Entry 7TKQ (electron microscopy, 4.50 A resolution (low resolution: residue-level contacts below are approximate; hydrogen-bond / salt-bridge calls are withheld)); this record covers chains C and D of the 27 polymer chains in the assembly.

== Chain C ==
Name: ATP synthase subunit alpha
From: Saccharomyces cerevisiae
Reference sequence: P07251 (ATPA_YEAST); residues 1-510 here correspond to UniProt positions 36-545 (UniProt number = residue number + 35)
Chain sequence (510 residues; numbered 1 to 510; the number before each row is that of its first residue):
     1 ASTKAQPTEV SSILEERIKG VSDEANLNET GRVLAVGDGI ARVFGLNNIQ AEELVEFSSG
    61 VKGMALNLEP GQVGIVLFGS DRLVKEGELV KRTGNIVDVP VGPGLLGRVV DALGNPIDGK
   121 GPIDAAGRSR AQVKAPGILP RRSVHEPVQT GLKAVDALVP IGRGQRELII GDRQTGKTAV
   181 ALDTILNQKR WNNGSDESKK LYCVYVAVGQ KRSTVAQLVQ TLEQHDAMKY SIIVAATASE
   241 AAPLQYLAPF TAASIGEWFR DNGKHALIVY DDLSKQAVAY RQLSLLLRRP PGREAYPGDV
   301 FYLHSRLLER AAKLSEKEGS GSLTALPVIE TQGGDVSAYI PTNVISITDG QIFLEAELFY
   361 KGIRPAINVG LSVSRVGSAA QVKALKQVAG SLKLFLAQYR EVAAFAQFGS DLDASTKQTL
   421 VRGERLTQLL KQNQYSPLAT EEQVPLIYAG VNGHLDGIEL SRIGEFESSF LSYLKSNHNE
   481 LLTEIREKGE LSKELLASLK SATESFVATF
Unresolved in the structure: 1-11, 408-409, 510
UniProt features mapped onto this chain:
  - binding site (ATP): Gly-171 to Thr-178
  - site: Ser-372 (Required for activity)
  - modified residue (Phosphoserine): Ser-22, Ser-143

== Chain D ==
Name: ATP synthase subunit beta
From: Saccharomyces cerevisiae
Notes: EC 7.1.2.2
Reference sequence: P00830 (ATPB_YEAST); residues 1-478 here correspond to UniProt positions 34-511 (UniProt number = residue number + 33)
Chain sequence (478 residues; numbered 1 to 478; the number before each row is that of its first residue):
     1 ASAAQSTPIT GKVTAVIGAI VDVHFEQSEL PAILNALEIK TPQGKLVLEV AQHLGENTVR
    61 TIAMDGTEGL VRGEKVLDTG GPISVPVGRE TLGRIINVIG EPIDERGPIK SKLRKPIHAD
   121 PPSFAEQSTS AEILETGIKV VDLLAPYARG GKIGLFGGAG VGKTVFIQEL INNIAKAHGG
   181 FSVFTGVGER TREGNDLYRE MKETGVINLE GESKVALVFG QMNEPPGARA RVALTGLTIA
   241 EYFRDEEGQD VLLFIDNIFR FTQAGSEVSA LLGRIPSAVG YQPTLATDMG LLQERITTTK
   301 KGSVTSVQAV YVPADDLTDP APATTFAHLD ATTVLSRGIS ELGIYPAVDP LDSKSRLLDA
   361 AVVGQEHYDV ASKVQETLQT YKSLQDIIAI LGMDELSEQD KLTVERARKI QRFLSQPFAV
   421 AEVFTGIPGK LVRLKDTVAS FKAVLEGKYD NIPEHAFYMV GGIEDVVAKA EKLAAEAN
Unresolved in the structure: 1-7, 476-478
UniProt features mapped onto this chain:
  - binding site (ATP): Gly-157 to Thr-164
  - modified residue: Thr-79 (Phosphothreonine), Thr-204 (Phosphothreonine), Ser-340 (Phosphoserine)

== How chain C and chain D interact ==
Pairs across the interface (12):
  Asn-47(C) / Arg-72(D)
  Ile-49(C) / Leu-70(D)
  Ile-49(C) / Val-71(D)
  Gln-50(C) / Gly-69(D)
  Gln-50(C) / Leu-70(D)
  Ala-51(C) / Gly-69(D)
  Ala-51(C) / Leu-70(D)
  Leu-66(C) / Val-16(D)
  Leu-68(C) / Ala-15(D)
  Leu-68(C) / Val-16(D)
  Leu-68(C) / Ile-17(D)
  Pro-70(C) / Thr-14(D)
Also at the interface, not in a pair above, chain C (10 interface residues in all): Asn-67, Glu-69, Ile-138
Also at the interface, not in a pair above, chain D (11 interface residues in all): Gly-18, Glu-68, Asn-195

== In short ==
Chain C and chain D form an interface of 10 and 11 residues respectively. Curated annotation (UniProt) lists 8
ATP-binding residues on chain C; 8 ATP-binding residues on chain D.
Here chain C is ATP synthase subunit alpha and chain D is ATP synthase subunit beta, both from Saccharomyces
cerevisiae. Entry 7TKQ (Yeast ATP synthase State 3catalytic(c) with 10 mM ATP backbone model) was determined
by electron microscopy, deposited together with 7TJS, 7TJT, 7TJU, 7TJV, 7TJW, 7TJX and 30 further entries.
